Entry 6BFW (X-ray diffraction, 1.84 A resolution); this record covers chain A.

== Chain A ==
Protein: Beta-secretase 1
Organism: Homo sapiens
Notes: EC 3.4.23.46
UniProt: P56817 (BACE1_HUMAN); residues -47 to 393 here correspond to UniProt positions 14-454 (UniProt number = residue number + 61)
Amino-acid sequence (442 residues; row label = number of the first residue in the row; numbers below 1 keep their minus sign (Met-48 is residue -48)):
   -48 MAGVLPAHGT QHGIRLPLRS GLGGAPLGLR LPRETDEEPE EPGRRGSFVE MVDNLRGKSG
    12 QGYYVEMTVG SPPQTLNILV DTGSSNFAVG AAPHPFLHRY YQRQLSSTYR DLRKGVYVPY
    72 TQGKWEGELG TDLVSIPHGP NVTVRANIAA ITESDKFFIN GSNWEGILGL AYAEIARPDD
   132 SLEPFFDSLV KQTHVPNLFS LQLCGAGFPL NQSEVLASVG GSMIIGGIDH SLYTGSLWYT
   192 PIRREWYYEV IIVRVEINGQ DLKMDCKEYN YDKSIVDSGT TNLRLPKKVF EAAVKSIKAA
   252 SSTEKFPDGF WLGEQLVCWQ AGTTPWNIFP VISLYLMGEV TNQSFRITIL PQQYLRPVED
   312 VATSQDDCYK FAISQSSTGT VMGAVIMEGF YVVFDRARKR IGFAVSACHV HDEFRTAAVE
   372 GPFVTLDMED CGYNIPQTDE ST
Disordered / not traced: -48 to -8, 386-393
Construct notes: expression tag (-48)
Cystine bridges: Cys155-Cys359, Cys217-Cys382, Cys269-Cys319
Residues lining bound ligands: DK7 (N-[(1S,2S)-1-[(3R,6R)-6-(cyclohexylmethoxy)morpholin-3-yl]-3-(3,5-difluorophenyl)-1-hydroxypropan-2-yl]acetamide): Gln12, Leu30, Asp32, Gly34, Ser35, Val69, Pro70, Tyr71, Thr72, Gln73, Gly74, Lys107, Phe108, Ile110, Trp115, Ile118, Ile126, Arg128, Tyr198, Ile226, Asp228, Gly230, Thr231
UniProt features mapped onto this chain:
  - active site: Asp32, Asp228
  - modified residue (N6-acetyllysine): Lys65, Lys214, Lys218, Lys224, Lys238, Lys239, Lys246
  - glycosylation (N-linked (GlcNAc...) asparagine): Asn92, Asn111, Asn162, Asn293

== Summary ==
Bound to chain A: compound DK7. Curated annotation (UniProt) lists active-site residues Asp32 and Asp228.
Chain A is Beta-secretase 1 (Homo sapiens); the structure, BACE crystal structure with hydroxy morpholine
inhibitor, was determined by X-ray diffraction (same publication as 6BFD, 6BFE and 6BFX).
